Entry 6PYT (electron microscopy, 2.90 A resolution); this record covers chains m and n of the 24 polymer chains in the assembly.

# Chain m (and n)
Protein: Pyocin tube PA0623
Source organism: Pseudomonas aeruginosa (strain ATCC 15692 / DSM 22644 / CIP 104116 / JCM 14847 / LMG 12228 / 1C / PRS 101 / PAO1)
Notes: chain n of this document is another copy of the same molecule, construct and numbering; everything in this record applies to it too
UniProtKB: Q9I5S9 (Q9I5S9_PSEAE); residues 2-168 here correspond to UniProt positions 1-167 (UniProt number = residue number - 1)
Chain sequence (167 residues; numbered 2 to 168; the number before each row is that of its first residue):
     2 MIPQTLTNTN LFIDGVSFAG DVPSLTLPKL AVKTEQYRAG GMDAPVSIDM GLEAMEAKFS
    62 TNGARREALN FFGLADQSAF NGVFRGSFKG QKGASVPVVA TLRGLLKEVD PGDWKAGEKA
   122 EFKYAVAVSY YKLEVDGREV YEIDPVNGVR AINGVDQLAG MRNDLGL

# Chain m / chain n interface
Pairs across the interface (93; chain m residue first):
  Ser18(m) - Met2(n)
  Phe19(m) - Met2(n)  hydrophobic
  Asp22(m) - Ile3(n)
  Asp22(m) - Pro4(n)
  Asp22(m) - Gln5(n)  hydrogen bond (side chain-backbone)
  Met51(m) - Arg39(n)  hydrogen bond (backbone-side chain)
  Gly52(m) - Arg39(n)
  Gly52(m) - Asp44(n)
  Leu53(m) - Arg39(n)
  Leu53(m) - Asp44(n)  hydrogen bond (backbone-backbone)
  Leu53(m) - Ala45(n)
  Leu53(m) - Pro46(n)
  Glu54(m) - Pro46(n)
  Ala55(m) - Gln37(n)
  Ala55(m) - Pro46(n)
  Asn63(m) - Gln5(n)
  Asn63(m) - Thr6(n)
  Gly64(m) - Gln5(n)  hydrogen bond (backbone-backbone)
  Gly64(m) - Phe89(n)
  Ala65(m) - Gln5(n)
  Ala65(m) - Phe89(n)
  Ala65(m) - Val136(n)  hydrophobic
  Arg66(m) - Met2(n)
  Arg66(m) - Ile3(n)  hydrogen bond (side chain-backbone)
  Arg66(m) - Gln5(n)  hydrogen bond
  Arg67(m) - Val136(n)
  Arg67(m) - Arg139(n)
  Arg67(m) - Val141(n)
  Arg67(m) - Asn154(n)  hydrogen bond
  Leu70(m) - Val141(n)  hydrophobic
  Leu70(m) - Tyr142(n)  hydrogen bond (backbone-side chain)
  Asn71(m) - Ile153(n)  hydrogen bond (side chain-backbone)
  Asn71(m) - Asn154(n)  hydrogen bond
  Phe73(m) - Leu31(n)
  Phe73(m) - Ala32(n)
  Phe73(m) - Val33(n)
  Phe73(m) - Leu53(n)  hydrophobic
  Phe73(m) - Tyr142(n)
  Phe73(m) - Ile153(n)
  Gly74(m) - Arg151(n)  hydrogen bond (backbone-side chain)
  Gly74(m) - Gln158(n)
  Leu75(m) - Asp50(n)
  Leu75(m) - Ile153(n)  hydrophobic
  Leu75(m) - Gln158(n)
  Ala76(m) - Gln158(n)  hydrogen bond (backbone-side chain)
  Gln78(m) - Asp50(n)
  Leu106(m) - Val33(n)  hydrophobic
  Leu106(m) - Asp50(n)
  Lys108(m) - Ala32(n)
  Lys108(m) - Val33(n)  hydrogen bond (backbone-backbone)
  Lys108(m) - Thr35(n)
  Glu109(m) - Lys30(n)  salt bridge
  Glu109(m) - Leu31(n)
  Glu109(m) - Ala32(n)
  Val110(m) - Lys30(n)
  Val110(m) - Leu31(n)  hydrogen bond (backbone-backbone)
  Val110(m) - Tyr142(n)
  Asp111(m) - Lys30(n)
  Pro112(m) - Leu28(n)  hydrophobic
  Pro112(m) - Pro29(n)
  Gly113(m) - Thr27(n)
  Asp114(m) - Leu26(n)
  Asp114(m) - Thr27(n)  hydrogen bond
  Trp115(m) - Leu7(n)  hydrophobic
  Trp115(m) - Thr10(n)
  Trp115(m) - Pro24(n)
  Trp115(m) - Ser25(n)
  Trp115(m) - Leu26(n)  hydrogen bond (backbone-backbone)
  Trp115(m) - Leu28(n)  hydrophobic
  Trp115(m) - Gly87(n)
  Trp115(m) - Phe89(n)  hydrophobic
  Trp115(m) - Val99(n)  hydrophobic
  Lys116(m) - Leu7(n)
  Lys116(m) - Pro24(n)
  Lys116(m) - Ser25(n)
  Ala117(m) - Leu7(n)
  Ala117(m) - Thr8(n)
  Ala117(m) - Pro24(n)
  Lys120(m) - Thr6(n)
  Ala121(m) - Leu7(n)  hydrophobic
  Phe123(m) - Phe89(n)  hydrophobic
  Ala128(m) - Ser48(n)
  Ser130(m) - Val47(n)
  Pro146(m) - Met43(n)
  Pro146(m) - Asp44(n)
  Pro146(m) - Ala45(n)
  Pro146(m) - Pro46(n)
  Val147(m) - Met43(n)  hydrophobic
  Val147(m) - Val47(n)  hydrophobic
  Arg151(m) - Asp44(n)
  Leu159(m) - Asp44(n)
  Leu166(m) - Gly42(n)
  Leu168(m) - Gly42(n)
Also at the interface, not in a pair above, chain m (47 interface residues in all): Gly21, Glu119, Gly149, Val150, Met162
Also at the interface, not in a pair above, chain n (44 interface residues in all): Asn9, Ile49, Arg86

# Summary
47 residues of chain m and 44 residues of chain n are in contact; the contacts include 16 hydrogen bonds and 1
salt bridge. Among the polar pairs are Glu109(m)-Lys30(n), Asp22(m)-Gln5(n) and Met51(m)-Arg39(n).
Both chains are Pyocin tube PA0623 (Pseudomonas aeruginosa (strain ATCC 15692 / DSM 22644 / CIP 104116 / JCM
14847 / LMG 12228 / 1C / PRS 101 / PAO1)). Entry 6PYT (CryoEM Structure of Pyocin R2 - precontracted - trunk)
was determined by electron microscopy together with 6U5B, 6U5F, 6U5J and 6U5K from the same study.
